PDB entry 9NA9 | electron microscopy, 5.90 A resolution (low resolution: residue-level contacts below are approximate; hydrogen-bond / salt-bridge calls are withheld) | chains A and D of the 4 polymer chains in the assembly

# Chain A
Name: AUGMIN subunit 1
Source organism: Arabidopsis thaliana
UniProt: F4IK01 (AUG1_ARATH); aligned to UniProt positions 1-298 over residues 1-298 (the alignment contains insertions or deletions, so no single offset holds)
Amino-acid sequence (298 residues; each row starts with the number of its first residue):
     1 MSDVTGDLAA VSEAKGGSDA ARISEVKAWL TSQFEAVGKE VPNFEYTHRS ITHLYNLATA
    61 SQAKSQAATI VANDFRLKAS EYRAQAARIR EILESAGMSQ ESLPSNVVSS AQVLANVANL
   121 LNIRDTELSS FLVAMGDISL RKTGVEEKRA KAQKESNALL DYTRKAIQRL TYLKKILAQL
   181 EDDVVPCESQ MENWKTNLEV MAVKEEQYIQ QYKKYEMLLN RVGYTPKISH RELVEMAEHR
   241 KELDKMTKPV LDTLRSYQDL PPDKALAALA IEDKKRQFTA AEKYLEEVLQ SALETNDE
Unresolved in the structure: 1-195
UniProt features mapped onto this chain:
  - modified residue: Ser2 (N-acetylserine)

# Chain D
Name: AUGMIN subunit 4
Source organism: Arabidopsis thaliana
UniProt: Q8GYM3 (AUG4_ARATH); residues -54 to 368 here correspond to UniProt positions 1-423 (UniProt number = residue number + 55)
Amino-acid sequence (423 residues; numbered -54 to 368; the number before each row is that of its first residue; numbers below 1 keep their minus sign (Met-54 is residue -54)):
   -54 MVKALQGAAQ NLPADVNQLI DQLERHCLAP DGSLVTKSVY SDLQLAREEM SRERLRYLEA
     6 MAIYCEAVAM VEEYQQAISV ANHGGIRDVQ GLYPQLGLKN SPQVYETLEH RLVVAEAAQK
    66 LRLPLISDGG EIHEEEIEKW SILSRSSLDS ASTSFTISST SNSVNYANSS ANSVAGGISL
   126 SAVDTDVVGG VPNRFLGITP AYLSYVQLQN TISMDMADYQ MFLAREIEGR LKEKCDKLAD
   186 AIVDDTDSST GNRNSSARLP ERVKFIIEEI ERDEAALRED LYSADRKFAE YYNVLEQILG
   246 VLIKLVKDLK LEHQHKYNEM QKTWLCKRCE TMNAKLRVLE NVLLLETYTP DSISALHNIR
   306 NYLVEATEEA SAAYNKAVTR LREYQGVDPH FDTIARQYHD IVKKLENMQW TIHQVEMDLK
   366 SHD
Unresolved in the structure: -54 to 266
Disulfide bonds: Cys271-Cys274

# Chain A / chain D interface
Pairs across the interface (79; chain A residue first):
  Met201(A) - Lys272(D)
  Glu205(A) - Lys272(D)
  Glu205(A) - Glu275(D)
  Glu205(A) - Thr276(D)
  Tyr208(A) - Ala279(D)
  Ile209(A) - Glu275(D)
  Gln211(A) - Ala279(D)
  Gln211(A) - Val283(D)
  Tyr212(A) - Glu275(D)
  Tyr212(A) - Asn278(D)
  Tyr212(A) - Ala279(D)
  Tyr212(A) - Arg282(D)
  Tyr215(A) - Asn286(D)
  Leu218(A) - Asn286(D)
  Leu218(A) - Leu290(D)
  Leu219(A) - Arg282(D)
  Leu219(A) - Glu285(D)
  Leu219(A) - Asn286(D)
  Arg221(A) - Tyr293(D)
  Arg221(A) - Ser297(D)
  Val222(A) - Glu285(D)
  Val222(A) - Leu289(D)
  Val222(A) - Tyr293(D)
  Pro226(A) - Tyr293(D)
  Lys227(A) - Glu285(D)
  Lys227(A) - Leu289(D)
  Ser229(A) - Leu301(D)
  Glu232(A) - Leu301(D)
  Glu232(A) - Arg305(D)
  Leu233(A) - Ala300(D)
  Leu233(A) - Leu301(D)
  Leu233(A) - Ile304(D)
  Met236(A) - Asp368(D)
  His239(A) - Lys365(D)
  His239(A) - Asp368(D)
  Glu242(A) - Lys365(D)
  Leu243(A) - Lys365(D)
  Met246(A) - Met362(D)
  Thr247(A) - Met362(D)
  Val250(A) - His358(D)
  Val250(A) - Glu361(D)
  Val250(A) - Met362(D)
  Thr253(A) - His358(D)
  Tyr257(A) - Glu351(D)
  Tyr257(A) - Gln354(D)
  Tyr257(A) - Trp355(D)
  Tyr257(A) - His358(D)
  Asp259(A) - Lys348(D)
  Asp259(A) - Glu351(D)
  Leu260(A) - Lys348(D)
  Leu260(A) - Asn352(D)
  Leu260(A) - Trp355(D)
  Pro261(A) - Trp355(D)
  Asp263(A) - His344(D)
  Asp263(A) - Lys348(D)
  Lys264(A) - Glu328(D)
  Lys264(A) - Asp345(D)
  Lys264(A) - Lys348(D)
  Lys264(A) - Lys349(D)
  Leu266(A) - Arg325(D)
  Ala267(A) - Trp355(D)
  Ala270(A) - Lys321(D)
  Ala270(A) - Arg325(D)
  Ile271(A) - Gln359(D)
  Asp273(A) - Lys321(D)
  Lys274(A) - Glu314(D)
  Lys274(A) - Ala318(D)
  Lys274(A) - Lys321(D)
  Lys274(A) - Gln359(D)
  Gln277(A) - Glu310(D)
  Gln277(A) - Glu313(D)
  Gln277(A) - Glu314(D)
  Ala281(A) - Tyr307(D)
  Ala281(A) - Glu310(D)
  Glu282(A) - Tyr307(D)
  Tyr284(A) - Tyr307(D)
  Leu289(A) - Asn303(D)
  Asn296(A) - Asp296(D)
  Asn296(A) - Ser299(D)
Also at the interface, not in a pair above, chain A (45 interface residues in all): Leu198, Ala202, Leu254
Also at the interface, not in a pair above, chain D (46 interface residues in all): Pro295, Val332, Asp363, Ser366

# Summary
45 residues of chain A and 46 residues of chain D are in contact.
Here chain A is AUGMIN subunit 1 and chain D is AUGMIN subunit 4, both from Arabidopsis thaliana. Entry 9NA9
(Augmin1345-Extended-Tripod) was determined by electron microscopy together with 9NA8, 9NBA, 9NBB and 9NBD
from the same study.
